Entry 1DGG (X-ray diffraction, 1.80 A resolution); this record covers chains C and D of the 4 polymer chains in the assembly.

# Chain C (and D)
Name: Catalase
Organism: Homo sapiens
Notes: EC 1.11.1.6; chain D of this document is another copy of the same molecule, construct and numbering; everything in this record applies to it too
UniProtKB: P04040 (CATA_HUMAN); residue numbers follow UniProt; this construct covers 5-501
Chain sequence (497 residues; row label = number of the first residue in the row):
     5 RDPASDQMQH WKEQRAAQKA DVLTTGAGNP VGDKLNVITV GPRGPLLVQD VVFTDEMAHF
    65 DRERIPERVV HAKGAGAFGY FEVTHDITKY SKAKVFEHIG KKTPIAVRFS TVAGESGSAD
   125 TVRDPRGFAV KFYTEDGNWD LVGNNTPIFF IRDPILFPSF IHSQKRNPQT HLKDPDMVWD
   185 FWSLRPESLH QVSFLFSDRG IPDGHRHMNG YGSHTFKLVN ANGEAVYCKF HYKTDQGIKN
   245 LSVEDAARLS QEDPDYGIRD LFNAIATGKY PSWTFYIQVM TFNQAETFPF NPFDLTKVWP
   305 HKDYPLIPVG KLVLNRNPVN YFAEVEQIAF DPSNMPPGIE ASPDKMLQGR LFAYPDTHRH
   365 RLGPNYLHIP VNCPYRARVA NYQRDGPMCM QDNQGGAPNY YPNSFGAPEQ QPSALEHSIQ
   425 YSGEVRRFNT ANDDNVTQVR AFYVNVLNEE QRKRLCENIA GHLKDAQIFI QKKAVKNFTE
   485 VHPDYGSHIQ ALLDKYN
Metal / ion sites: heme Fe: Y358 (together with cyanide ion)
Residues lining bound ligands:
  - cyanide ion / heme, molecule 1: M61, F64, D65
  - cyanide ion / heme, molecule 2: R72, V73, V74, H75, R112, S114, G131, F132, A133, V146, G147, N148, F153, P158, F161, G216, S217, H218, L299, I332, F334, M350, R354, A357, Y358, T361, H362, R365
  - NADPH (NDP; NADPH dihydro-nicotinamide-adenine-dinucleotide phosphate): P151, H194, F198, S201, D202, R203, N213, Y215, H235, K237, I242, Q282, V302, W303, P304, H305, Q442, A445, F446, V450, L451
UniProt features mapped onto this chain:
  - active site: H75, N148
  - binding site (NADP(+)): H194, S201, R203, N213, K237, W303, H305, K306
  - binding site (heme): Y358
  - modified residue: S9 (Phosphoserine), K221 (N6-succinyllysine), K233 (N6-acetyllysine), K306 (N6-acetyllysine), S417 (Phosphoserine), S422 (Phosphoserine), K480 (N6-acetyllysine), K499 (N6-acetyllysine)

# How chain C and chain D interact
Pairs across the interface - 215 pairs, chain C then chain D:
  Q11(C) - G400(D)  hydrogen bond (side chain-backbone)
  M12(C) - Y404(D)
  M12(C) - F409(D)
  Q13(C) - F409(D)
  W15(C) - G400(D)
  W15(C) - A401(D)  hydrophobic
  W15(C) - P402(D)
  W15(C) - F409(D)
  W15(C) - G410(D)
  W15(C) - A411(D)
  K16(C) - S408(D)  hydrogen bond (side chain-backbone)
  K16(C) - F409(D)
  R19(C) - G410(D)
  A24(C) - G410(D)
  A24(C) - A411(D)
  D25(C) - A384(D)
  D25(C) - P412(D)
  D25(C) - E413(D)  hydrogen bond (backbone-backbone)
  V26(C) - R382(D)
  V26(C) - A384(D)
  V26(C) - E413(D)
  V26(C) - Q415(D)
  L27(C) - A384(D)
  L27(C) - N385(D)
  L27(C) - Y386(D)  hydrophobic
  L27(C) - Y405(D)  hydrophobic
  L27(C) - P412(D)  hydrophobic
  L27(C) - E413(D)  hydrogen bond (backbone-backbone)
  L27(C) - Q414(D)
  T28(C) - R382(D)
  T28(C) - V383(D)
  T28(C) - A384(D)  hydrogen bond (backbone-backbone)
  T28(C) - N385(D)
  T29(C) - N385(D)
  G30(C) - L371(D)
  G30(C) - P378(D)
  G30(C) - V383(D)
  A31(C) - G141(D)
  A31(C) - N142(D)  hydrogen bond (backbone-backbone)
  A31(C) - N338(D)
  A31(C) - L371(D)
  A31(C) - P378(D)
  G32(C) - D140(D)
  G32(C) - G141(D)  hydrogen bond (backbone-backbone)
  G32(C) - P378(D)
  G32(C) - R382(D)  hydrogen bond (backbone-side chain)
  N33(C) - D140(D)  hydrogen bond (side chain-backbone)
  N33(C) - G141(D)
  N33(C) - N142(D)  hydrogen bond (side chain-backbone)
  N33(C) - M339(D)
  N33(C) - P340(D)
  P34(C) - D140(D)
  P34(C) - P341(D)
  P34(C) - R382(D)
  P34(C) - A418(D)
  V35(C) - Q414(D)
  V35(C) - Q415(D)  hydrogen bond (backbone-backbone)
  V35(C) - A418(D)
  G36(C) - Q414(D)
  G36(C) - Q415(D)
  G36(C) - A418(D)
  G36(C) - L419(D)
  D37(C) - Q414(D)  hydrogen bond
  D37(C) - L419(D)
  K38(C) - Q414(D)  hydrogen bond (backbone-side chain)
  L39(C) - Y405(D)  hydrophobic
  L39(C) - P406(D)
  L39(C) - Q414(D)
  I42(C) - E420(D)
  V52(C) - Q352(D)
  Q53(C) - Q352(D)
  Q53(C) - L355(D)
  V55(C) - S337(D)
  V56(C) - E420(D)
  D59(C) - R363(D)
  D59(C) - Q387(D)  hydrogen bond
  E60(C) - Q387(D)
  A62(C) - R363(D)
  H63(C) - N369(D)
  H63(C) - Q387(D)
  H63(C) - R388(D)  hydrogen bond (side chain-backbone)
  H63(C) - D389(D)  hydrogen bond (side chain-backbone)
  R66(C) - R363(D)
  R66(C) - P368(D)
  R66(C) - G390(D)
  R66(C) - P391(D)
  E67(C) - R388(D)
  E67(C) - D389(D)
  E67(C) - G390(D)  hydrogen bond (backbone-backbone)
  I69(C) - P391(D)  hydrophobic
  D140(C) - G32(D)
  D140(C) - N33(D)  hydrogen bond (backbone-side chain)
  D140(C) - P34(D)
  G141(C) - A31(D)
  G141(C) - G32(D)  hydrogen bond (backbone-backbone)
  G141(C) - N33(D)
  N142(C) - A31(D)  hydrogen bond (backbone-backbone)
  N142(C) - N33(D)  hydrogen bond (backbone-side chain)
  V323(C) - G399(D)
  V323(C) - G400(D)
  N324(C) - D396(D)
  N324(C) - N397(D)
  N324(C) - G399(D)  hydrogen bond (side chain-backbone)
  F326(C) - D389(D)
  F326(C) - G390(D)
  F326(C) - C393(D)  hydrophobic
  A327(C) - Q395(D)
  A327(C) - N397(D)
  Q331(C) - G390(D)
  Q331(C) - M392(D)
  Q331(C) - C393(D)  hydrogen bond (side chain-backbone)
  S337(C) - V55(D)
  N338(C) - A31(D)
  M339(C) - N33(D)
  P340(C) - N33(D)
  P341(C) - P34(D)
  Q352(C) - V52(D)
  Q352(C) - Q53(D)  hydrogen bond
  L355(C) - Q53(D)
  R363(C) - A62(D)
  R363(C) - R66(D)
  L366(C) - M392(D)
  P368(C) - R66(D)
  N369(C) - H63(D)
  N369(C) - M392(D)
  Y370(C) - M392(D)
  L371(C) - G30(D)
  L371(C) - A31(D)
  H372(C) - M394(D)
  I373(C) - M394(D)
  P374(C) - M394(D)
  P378(C) - G30(D)
  P378(C) - A31(D)
  P378(C) - G32(D)
  R382(C) - D25(D)  salt bridge
  R382(C) - T28(D)
  V383(C) - T28(D)
  V383(C) - T29(D)
  V383(C) - G30(D)
  A384(C) - D25(D)
  A384(C) - V26(D)
  A384(C) - L27(D)
  A384(C) - T28(D)  hydrogen bond (backbone-backbone)
  N385(C) - L27(D)
  N385(C) - T28(D)
  N385(C) - T29(D)
  Y386(C) - L27(D)  hydrophobic
  Q387(C) - G30(D)
  Q387(C) - D59(D)  hydrogen bond
  Q387(C) - E60(D)
  Q387(C) - H63(D)
  R388(C) - H63(D)  hydrogen bond (backbone-side chain)
  R388(C) - E67(D)
  D389(C) - H63(D)  hydrogen bond (backbone-side chain)
  D389(C) - E67(D)
  D389(C) - F326(D)
  G390(C) - R66(D)
  G390(C) - E67(D)  hydrogen bond (backbone-backbone)
  G390(C) - I69(D)
  G390(C) - F326(D)
  G390(C) - Q331(D)
  P391(C) - R66(D)
  P391(C) - I69(D)
  M392(C) - Q331(D)
  M392(C) - L366(D)
  M392(C) - N369(D)
  M392(C) - M392(D)  hydrophobic
  C393(C) - F326(D)  hydrophobic
  C393(C) - Q331(D)  hydrogen bond (backbone-side chain)
  M394(C) - H372(D)
  M394(C) - I373(D)  hydrophobic
  M394(C) - P374(D)
  M394(C) - M392(D)
  M394(C) - M394(D)  hydrophobic
  D396(C) - N324(D)
  N397(C) - N324(D)  hydrogen bond
  G399(C) - V323(D)
  G399(C) - N324(D)  hydrogen bond (backbone-side chain)
  G400(C) - Q11(D)  hydrogen bond (backbone-side chain)
  G400(C) - W15(D)
  G400(C) - V323(D)
  A401(C) - W15(D)  hydrophobic
  P402(C) - M12(D)  hydrophobic
  P402(C) - W15(D)
  Y404(C) - M12(D)
  Y405(C) - L27(D)  hydrophobic
  Y405(C) - K38(D)
  Y405(C) - L39(D)  hydrophobic
  S408(C) - K16(D)  hydrogen bond (backbone-side chain)
  F409(C) - M12(D)  hydrophobic
  F409(C) - Q13(D)
  F409(C) - W15(D)
  F409(C) - K16(D)
  G410(C) - W15(D)
  G410(C) - R19(D)
  G410(C) - A24(D)
  A411(C) - A24(D)
  P412(C) - D25(D)
  P412(C) - L27(D)  hydrophobic
  E413(C) - D25(D)  hydrogen bond (backbone-backbone)
  E413(C) - V26(D)
  E413(C) - L27(D)  hydrogen bond (backbone-backbone)
  Q414(C) - L27(D)
  Q414(C) - V35(D)
  Q414(C) - G36(D)
  Q414(C) - D37(D)
  Q414(C) - K38(D)  hydrogen bond (side chain-backbone)
  Q414(C) - L39(D)
  Q415(C) - V26(D)
  Q415(C) - P34(D)
  Q415(C) - V35(D)  hydrogen bond (backbone-backbone)
  Q415(C) - G36(D)
  P416(C) - G36(D)
  A418(C) - P34(D)  hydrophobic
  L419(C) - G36(D)
Also at the interface, not in a pair above, chain C (99 interface residues in all): V44, T58, R68, F356, A381, Q395, P406, E420
Also at the interface, not in a pair above, chain D (100 interface residues in all): I42, V56, T58, R68, A327, F356, G367, Y370, A381, P416, Y425

# Overview
Chain C and chain D form an interface of 99 and 100 residues respectively; the contacts include 38 hydrogen
bonds and 1 salt bridge. Among the polar pairs are R382(C)-D25(D), Q11(C)-G400(D) and K16(C)-S408(D). Bound to
chain C: cyanide ion / heme and NADPH.
Both chains are Catalase (Homo sapiens). Entry 1DGG (Human erythrocyte catalse cyanide complex) was determined
by X-ray diffraction together with 1DGH, 1DGB and 1DGF from the same study.
